Entry 6O7S (X-ray diffraction, 2.27 A resolution); this record covers chains A and B of the 4 polymer chains in the assembly.

[Chain A]
Protein: Nitrogenase molybdenum-iron protein alpha chain
From: Azotobacter vinelandii
Notes: EC 1.18.6.1
UniProtKB: P07328 (NIFD_AZOVI); residues 1-492 here = UniProt positions 1-492
Sequence (492 residues; numbered 1 to 492; the number before each row is that of its first residue):
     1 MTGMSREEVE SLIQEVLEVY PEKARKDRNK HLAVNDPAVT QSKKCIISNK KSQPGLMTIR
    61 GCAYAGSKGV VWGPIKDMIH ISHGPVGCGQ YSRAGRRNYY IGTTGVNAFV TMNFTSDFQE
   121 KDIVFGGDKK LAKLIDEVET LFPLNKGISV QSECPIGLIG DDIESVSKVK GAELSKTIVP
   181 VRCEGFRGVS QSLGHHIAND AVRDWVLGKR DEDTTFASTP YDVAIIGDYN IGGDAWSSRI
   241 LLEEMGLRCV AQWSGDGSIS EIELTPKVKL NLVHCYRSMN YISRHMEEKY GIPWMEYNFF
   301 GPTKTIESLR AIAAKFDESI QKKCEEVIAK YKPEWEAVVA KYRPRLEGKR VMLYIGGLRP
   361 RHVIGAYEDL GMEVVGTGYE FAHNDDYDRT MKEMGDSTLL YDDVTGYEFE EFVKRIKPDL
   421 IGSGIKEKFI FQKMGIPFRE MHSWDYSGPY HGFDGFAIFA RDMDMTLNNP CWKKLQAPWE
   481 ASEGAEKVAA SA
Unresolved in the structure: 1-4, 481-492
Ion coordination: fe(6)-S(7) cluster Fe: C62, C88, C154 (shared with C70(B), C95(B), C153(B) of chain B); Fe ion near C275 (its only coordinating residue here)
Residues lining bound ligands:
  - 3-hydroxy-3-carboxy-adipic acid (HCA): A65, G95, R96, Q191, G424, I425, K426, E440, H442
  - ICS (iron-sulfur-molybdenum cluster with interstitial carbon): V70, R96, H195, Y229, I231, C275, R277, S278, I355, G356, G357, L358, R359, P360, F381, M441, H442
  - fe(6)-S(7) cluster (LPJ): C62, Y64, P85, V86, G87, C88, Y91, E153, C154, G185
UniProt features mapped onto this chain:
  - binding site ([8Fe-7S] cluster): C62, C88, C154
  - binding site ([7Fe-Mo-9S-C-homocitryl] cluster): C275, H442
  - mutagenesis: H195 (H195Q: No nitrogenase activity)
What the authors report for this chain:
  - fe(6)-S(7) cluster coordination: C88

[Chain B]
Protein: Nitrogenase molybdenum-iron protein beta chain
From: Azotobacter vinelandii
Notes: EC 1.18.6.1
UniProtKB: P07329 (NIFK_AZOVI); residues 1-523 here = UniProt positions 1-523
Sequence (523 residues; numbered 1 to 523; the number before each row is that of its first residue):
     1 MSQQVDKIKA SYPLFLDQDY KDMLAKKRDG FEEKYPQDKI DEVFQWTTTK EYQELNFQRE
    61 ALTVNPAKAC QPLGAVLCAL GFEKTMPYVH GSQGCVAYFR SYFNRHFREP VSCVSDSMTE
   121 DAAVFGGQQN MKDGLQNCKA TYKPDMIAVS TTCMAEVIGD DLNAFINNSK KEGFIPDEFP
   181 VPFAHTPAFV GSHVTGWDNM FEGIARYFTL KSMDDKVVGS NKKINIVPGF ETYLGNFRVI
   241 KRMLSEMGVG YSLLSDPEEV LDTPADGQFR MYAGGTTQEE MKDAPNALNT VLLQPWHLEK
   301 TKKFVEGTWK HEVPKLNIPM GLDWTDEFLM KVSEISGQPI PASLTKERGR LVDMMTDSHT
   361 WLHGKRFALW GDPDFVMGLV KFLLELGCEP VHILCHNGNK RWKKAVDAIL AASPYGKNAT
   421 VYIGKDLWHL RSLVFTDKPD FMIGNSYGKF IQRDTLHKGK EFEVPLIRIG FPIFDRHHLH
   481 RSTTLGYEGA MQILTTLVNS ILERLDEETR GMQATDYNHD LVR
Unresolved in the structure: 1
Construct notes: engineered mutation A188 (Ser in P07329)
Ion coordination: fe(6)-S(7) cluster Fe: C70, C95, C153 (shared with C62(A), C88(A), C154(A) of chain A); Fe ion site 1: R108, E109 (shared with 2 residues of chain D); Fe ion site 2: D353, D357 (shared with 2 residues of chain D)
Residues lining bound ligands: fe(6)-S(7) cluster (LPJ): C70, P72, S92, G94, C95, Y98, F99, T152, C153, A188
UniProt features mapped onto this chain:
  - binding site ([8Fe-7S] cluster): C70, C95, C153
What the authors report for this chain:
  - fe(6)-S(7) cluster coordination: C95
  - mutagenesis - S188A: unchanged growth in response to diazotrophic growth conditions
  - mutagenesis - S188A: decreased catalytic activity

[Chain A / chain B interface]
Pairs across the interface (197):
  V19(A) - A140(B)
  Y20(A) - T141(B)
  P21(A) - Q136(B)
  P21(A) - N137(B)
  K23(A) - D133(B)  salt bridge
  A24(A) - N137(B)
  S52(A) - Q93(B)
  S52(A) - S117(B)
  P54(A) - S115(B)
  P54(A) - D116(B)
  P54(A) - N130(B)
  P54(A) - G134(B)
  P54(A) - N137(B)  hydrogen bond (backbone-side chain)
  G55(A) - V114(B)
  G55(A) - S115(B)  hydrogen bond (backbone-backbone)
  G55(A) - D116(B)
  G55(A) - G134(B)
  G55(A) - C138(B)
  G55(A) - Y142(B)
  L56(A) - N137(B)
  L56(A) - T141(B)
  L56(A) - Y142(B)  hydrogen bond (backbone-side chain)
  M57(A) - M86(B)  hydrophobic
  M57(A) - R100(B)
  M57(A) - C113(B)
  M57(A) - V114(B)  hydrophobic
  M57(A) - Y142(B)
  T58(A) - Q93(B)
  R60(A) - Q93(B)
  R60(A) - A97(B)
  G61(A) - Q93(B)  hydrogen bond (backbone-side chain)
  G61(A) - G94(B)
  C62(A) - G94(B)
  Y64(A) - Y98(B)
  A65(A) - Y98(B)
  K76(A) - E32(B)  salt bridge
  P85(A) - A188(B)  hydrophobic
  V86(A) - P66(B)  hydrophobic
  V86(A) - K68(B)
  V86(A) - A69(B)
  V86(A) - C70(B)
  G87(A) - C70(B)
  Q90(A) - P66(B)  hydrogen bond (side chain-backbone)
  Q90(A) - K68(B)  hydrogen bond (side chain-backbone)
  Q90(A) - Y102(B)
  Q90(A) - Y447(B)
  Y91(A) - A69(B)
  Y91(A) - C70(B)  hydrogen bond
  Y91(A) - L73(B)
  Y91(A) - Y98(B)  hydrophobic
  Y91(A) - F99(B)  hydrophobic
  Y91(A) - Y102(B)  hydrophobic
  S92(A) - Y98(B)
  R93(A) - N65(B)  hydrogen bond
  R93(A) - Y447(B)
  R93(A) - F450(B)
  G95(A) - R105(B)  hydrogen bond (backbone-side chain)
  Y99(A) - S11(B)
  T103(A) - I40(B)
  T104(A) - R453(B)
  V106(A) - I40(B)
  V106(A) - V43(B)  hydrophobic
  V106(A) - F44(B)  hydrophobic
  N107(A) - K34(B)
  T111(A) - R453(B)
  M112(A) - V64(B)  hydrophobic
  M112(A) - N65(B)
  M112(A) - W428(B)  hydrophobic
  N113(A) - T63(B)
  N113(A) - V64(B)
  N113(A) - N65(B)  hydrogen bond (backbone-backbone)
  N113(A) - P66(B)
  F114(A) - T63(B)
  F114(A) - V64(B)  hydrophobic
  T115(A) - T63(B)  hydrogen bond (backbone-backbone)
  S116(A) - A61(B)
  D117(A) - T63(B)
  D117(A) - K68(B)  salt bridge
  F118(A) - F189(B)
  Q119(A) - F189(B)
  E120(A) - F189(B)  hydrogen bond (backbone-backbone)
  E120(A) - V190(B)
  I123(A) - V157(B)  hydrophobic
  I123(A) - F189(B)  hydrophobic
  K130(A) - A61(B)
  K133(A) - A61(B)
  L134(A) - A61(B)
  L134(A) - L62(B)  hydrophobic
  E137(A) - R59(B)
  E137(A) - E60(B)  hydrogen bond (side chain-backbone)
  E137(A) - A61(B)  hydrogen bond (side chain-backbone)
  E137(A) - L62(B)  hydrogen bond (side chain-backbone)
  V138(A) - L62(B)  hydrophobic
  T140(A) - W46(B)
  T140(A) - L55(B)
  L141(A) - Y52(B)  hydrogen bond (backbone-side chain)
  L141(A) - L55(B)
  L141(A) - N56(B)
  L141(A) - R59(B)
  F142(A) - Y52(B)
  F142(A) - W428(B)  hydrophobic
  P143(A) - W46(B)
  L144(A) - Y35(B)
  L144(A) - V43(B)  hydrophobic
  K146(A) - E32(B)
  K146(A) - E33(B)  hydrogen bond (side chain-backbone)
  C154(A) - S92(B)
  C154(A) - C153(B)  hydrophobic
  P155(A) - C153(B)  hydrophobic
  L158(A) - V157(B)  hydrophobic
  I159(A) - V157(B)  hydrophobic
  F186(A) - T119(B)
  F186(A) - E120(B)  hydrogen bond (backbone-backbone)
  F186(A) - M154(B)  hydrophobic
  R187(A) - E120(B)
  G188(A) - T119(B)
  G188(A) - E120(B)  hydrogen bond (backbone-side chain)
  V189(A) - Q93(B)  hydrogen bond (backbone-side chain)
  S190(A) - Q93(B)
  R210(A) - E33(B)  salt bridge
  G232(A) - S11(B)
  G232(A) - F15(B)
  G233(A) - F15(B)
  W236(A) - F15(B)  hydrophobic
  W236(A) - Y20(B)
  W236(A) - M23(B)
  W236(A) - L24(B)
  S237(A) - Y20(B)
  R239(A) - M23(B)
  R239(A) - K27(B)
  R239(A) - F31(B)
  I240(A) - D19(B)
  I240(A) - Y20(B)
  I240(A) - M23(B)  hydrogen bond (backbone-side chain)
  E243(A) - M23(B)
  E243(A) - K26(B)  salt bridge
  R248(A) - F31(B)
  C249(A) - F31(B)
  V250(A) - F31(B)
  Q252(A) - K27(B)
  D256(A) - K27(B)  salt bridge
  S258(A) - F31(B)
  S258(A) - E32(B)
  S260(A) - F31(B)  hydrogen bond (side chain-backbone)
  S260(A) - E32(B)  hydrogen bond (side chain-backbone)
  S260(A) - E33(B)
  E261(A) - K27(B)  salt bridge
  E261(A) - F31(B)  hydrogen bond (backbone-backbone)
  E261(A) - E32(B)
  E334(A) - S2(B)  hydrogen bond
  E334(A) - Q3(B)  hydrogen bond (side chain-backbone)
  A337(A) - V5(B)
  V338(A) - V5(B)
  K341(A) - D6(B)  salt bridge
  Y342(A) - I8(B)
  G406(A) - Y142(B)  hydrogen bond (backbone-side chain)
  Y407(A) - T141(B)
  Y407(A) - Y142(B)  hydrogen bond (backbone-side chain)
  E410(A) - F269(B)
  I425(A) - S101(B)
  I425(A) - N104(B)
  K426(A) - A97(B)
  K426(A) - R100(B)
  K426(A) - N104(B)
  F429(A) - N104(B)
  F429(A) - R108(B)
  F429(A) - E109(B)
  F429(A) - P110(B)
  I430(A) - P110(B)
  I430(A) - F269(B)  hydrophobic
  K433(A) - E109(B)  salt bridge
  K433(A) - P110(B)
  K433(A) - T263(B)  hydrogen bond (side chain-backbone)
  K433(A) - D266(B)
  K433(A) - G267(B)  hydrogen bond (backbone-backbone)
  K433(A) - Q268(B)  hydrogen bond (backbone-backbone)
  M434(A) - G267(B)
  M434(A) - F269(B)  hydrophobic
  G448(A) - A10(B)
  G448(A) - S11(B)  hydrogen bond (backbone-backbone)
  P449(A) - S11(B)
  P449(A) - F15(B)  hydrophobic
  D454(A) - S2(B)  hydrogen bond (side chain-backbone)
  D454(A) - Q3(B)  hydrogen bond (backbone-side chain)
  D454(A) - Y20(B)  hydrogen bond
  A457(A) - Q3(B)
  A457(A) - I8(B)
  I458(A) - Q3(B)
  I458(A) - I8(B)  hydrophobic
  I458(A) - K9(B)
  I458(A) - A10(B)  hydrophobic
  R461(A) - I8(B)
  L475(A) - A265(B)
  L475(A) - D266(B)
  L475(A) - G267(B)
  Q476(A) - D266(B)
  Q476(A) - G267(B)
Other interface residues (no listed pair), chain A (111 interface residues in all): Q53, I59, D77, C88, R97, I101, G105, L264, K330, Y331, T405, G435
Other interface residues (no listed pair), chain B (98 interface residues in all): L14, K39, A67, S112, M118, A123, Q129, K143, P264, M271, H396, D454

[Overview]
111 residues of chain A face 98 of chain B across their interface, with 35 hydrogen bonds and 9 salt bridges.
Polar contacts include K23(A)-D133(B), K76(A)-E32(B) and D117(A)-K68(B). Fe(6)-S(7) cluster is bound between
chain A and chain B. From the paper: S188A of chain B reduces catalytic activity; fe(6)-S(7) cluster
coordination by C88(A) and C95(B).
Here chain A is Nitrogenase molybdenum-iron protein alpha chain and chain B is Nitrogenase molybdenum-iron
protein beta chain, both from Azotobacter vinelandii. Entry 6O7S (Nitrogenase MoFeP mutant S188A from
Azotobacter vinelandii in the indigo carmine oxidized state) was determined by X-ray diffraction together with
6O7L, 6O7M, 6O7N, 6O7O, 6O7P, 6O7Q and 6O7R from the same study.
